PDB entry 5XF6 | X-ray diffraction, 2.63 A resolution | chains C and I of the 10 polymer chains in the assembly

# Chain C
Molecule: Histone H2A
Organism: Xenopus laevis
UniProt: Q6AZJ8 (Q6AZJ8_XENLA); aligned to UniProt positions 2-129 over residues 1-128 (the alignment contains insertions or deletions, so no single offset holds)
Amino-acid sequence (128 residues; each row starts with the number of its first residue):
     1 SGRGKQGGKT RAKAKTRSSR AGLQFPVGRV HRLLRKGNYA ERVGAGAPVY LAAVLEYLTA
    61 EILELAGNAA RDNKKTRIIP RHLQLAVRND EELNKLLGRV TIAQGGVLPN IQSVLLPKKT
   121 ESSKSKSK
Not modelled in the structure: 1-13, 120-128

# Chain I
Molecule: 145-nt DNA strand
Sequence (145 nucleotides; numbered -72 to 72; the number before each row is that of its first residue; numbers below 1 keep their minus sign (DA-72 is residue -72)):
   -72 ATCAATATCC ACCTGCAGAT ACTACCAAAA GTGTATTTGG AAACTGCTCC ATCAAAAGGC
   -12 ATGTTCAGCT GAATCAGCTG AACATGCCTT TTGATGGAGC AGTTTCCAAA TACACTTTTG
    48 GTAGTATCTG CAGGTGGATA TTGAT

# Interface between chain C and chain I
Contacting residue pairs (13; chain C residue first):
  Ala14(C) with DT-41(I), hydrogen bond to the phosphate
  Lys15(C) with DG-42(I), phosphate contact; DT-41(I), hydrogen bond to the phosphate
  Thr16(C) with DG-42(I), phosphate contact
  Arg17(C) with DG-42(I), salt bridge to the phosphate
  Arg20(C) with DT-41(I), salt bridge to the phosphate
  Gly28(C) with DA-43(I), phosphate contact
  Arg29(C) with DA-43(I), hydrogen bond to the phosphate
  Arg32(C) with DA-44(I), phosphate contact; DA-43(I), salt bridge to the phosphate
  Arg42(C) with DT-35(I), sugar contact; DG-34(I), sugar contact
  Arg77(C) with DA-54(I), sugar contact

# In short
10 residues of chain C face 7 of chain I across their interface, with 3 hydrogen bonds and 3 salt bridges.
Polar contacts include Ala14(C)-DT-41(I), Lys15(C)-DT-41(I) and Arg29(C)-DA-43(I).
Chain C is Histone H2A (Xenopus laevis) and chain I is a 145-nt DNA strand; the structure, Nucleosome core
particle with an adduct of a binuclear RAPTA (Ru-arene-phosphaadamantane) compound having an ethylenediamine
linker, was determined by X-ray diffraction (same publication as 5XF3, 5XF4 and 5XF5).
